7T26 - chain A; structure by X-ray diffraction, 1.14 A resolution.

# Chain A
Protein: Acb1
Organism: Erwinia phage FBB1
UniProtKB: A0A868BQY3 (A0A868BQY3_9CAUD); residues 2-144 here correspond to UniProt positions 10-152 (UniProt number = residue number + 8)
Sequence (144 residues; numbered 1 to 144; the number before each row is that of its first residue):
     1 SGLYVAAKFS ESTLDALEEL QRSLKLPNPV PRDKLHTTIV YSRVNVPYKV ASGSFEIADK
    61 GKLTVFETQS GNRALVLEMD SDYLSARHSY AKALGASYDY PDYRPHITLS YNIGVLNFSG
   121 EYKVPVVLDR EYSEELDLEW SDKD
Disordered / not traced: 138-144
Differences from the reference sequence: cloning artifact (1)
Curated features (UniProtKB/Swiss-Prot):
  - active site: His-36, Thr-38, His-106, Thr-108
  - binding site (3',3'-cGAMP): Tyr-4, Phe-66, Tyr-100, Glu-134, Trp-140
  - binding site (3',3'-cUAMP): Tyr-4, Phe-66, Tyr-100, Glu-134, Trp-140

# In short
Curated annotation (UniProt) lists 4 active-site residues, 5 residues binding 3',3'-cGAMP and 5 residues
binding 3',3'-cUAMP.
Chain A is Acb1 (Erwinia phage FBB1); the structure, Structure of phage FBB1 anti-CBASS nuclease Acb1 in apo
state, was determined by X-ray diffraction together with 7T27, 7T28 and 7U2R from the same study.
